PDB entry 6DBT | electron microscopy, 4.30 A resolution (low resolution: residue-level contacts below are approximate; hydrogen-bond / salt-bridge calls are withheld) | chains C and E of the 8 polymer chains in the assembly

Chain C:
Name: Recombination activating gene 1 - MBP chimera
Organism: Escherichia coli
Notes: EC 2.3.2.27
UniProtKB: chimeric construct of P0AEX9, O13033: residues -113 to 250 from P0AEX9 (MALE_ECOLI) positions 29-392 (UniProt number = residue number + 142); residues 271-1031 from O13033 positions 271-1031 (same numbers)
Sequence (1159 residues; numbered -127 to 1031; the number before each row is that of its first residue; numbers below 1 keep their minus sign (Met-127 is residue -127)):
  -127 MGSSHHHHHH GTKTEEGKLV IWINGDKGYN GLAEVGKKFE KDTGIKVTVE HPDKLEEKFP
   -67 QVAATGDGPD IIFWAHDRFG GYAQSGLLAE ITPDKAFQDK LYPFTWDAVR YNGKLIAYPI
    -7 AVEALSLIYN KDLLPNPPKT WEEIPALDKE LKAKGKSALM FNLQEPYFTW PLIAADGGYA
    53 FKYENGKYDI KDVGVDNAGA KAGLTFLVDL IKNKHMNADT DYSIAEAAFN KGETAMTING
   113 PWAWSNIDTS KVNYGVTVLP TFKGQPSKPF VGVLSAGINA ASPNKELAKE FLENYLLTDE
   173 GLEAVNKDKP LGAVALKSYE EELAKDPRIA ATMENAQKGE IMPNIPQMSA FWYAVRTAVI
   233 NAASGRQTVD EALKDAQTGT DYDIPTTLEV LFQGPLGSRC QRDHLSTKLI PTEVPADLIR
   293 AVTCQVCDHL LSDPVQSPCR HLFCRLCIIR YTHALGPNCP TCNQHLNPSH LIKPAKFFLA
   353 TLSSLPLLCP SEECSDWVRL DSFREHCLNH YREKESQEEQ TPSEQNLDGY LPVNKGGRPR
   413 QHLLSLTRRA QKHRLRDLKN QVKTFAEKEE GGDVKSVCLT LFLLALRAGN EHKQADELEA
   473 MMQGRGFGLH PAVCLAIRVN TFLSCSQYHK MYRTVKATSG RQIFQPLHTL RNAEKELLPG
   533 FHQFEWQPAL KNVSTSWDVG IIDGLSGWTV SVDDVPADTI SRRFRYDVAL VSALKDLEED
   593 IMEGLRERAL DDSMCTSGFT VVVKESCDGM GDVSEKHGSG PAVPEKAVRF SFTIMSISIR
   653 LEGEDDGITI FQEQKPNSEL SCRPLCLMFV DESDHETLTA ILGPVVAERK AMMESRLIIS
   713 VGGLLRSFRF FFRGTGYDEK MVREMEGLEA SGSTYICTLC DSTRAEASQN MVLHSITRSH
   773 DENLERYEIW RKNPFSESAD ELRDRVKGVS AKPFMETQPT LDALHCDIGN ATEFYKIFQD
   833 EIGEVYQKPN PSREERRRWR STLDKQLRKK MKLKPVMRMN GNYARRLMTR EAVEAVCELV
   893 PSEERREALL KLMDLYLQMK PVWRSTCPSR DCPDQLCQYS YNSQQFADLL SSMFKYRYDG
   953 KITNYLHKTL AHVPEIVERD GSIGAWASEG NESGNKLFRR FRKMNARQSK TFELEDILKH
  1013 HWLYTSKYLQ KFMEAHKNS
Not modelled in the structure: -127 to 407, 629-635, 1029-1031
Differences from the reference sequence: initiating methionine (-127); expression tag (-126 to -114); linker (251-270)
Ion coordination: Ca2+ near Asp730 (its only coordinating residue here); Zn2+: Cys749, His959, His964

Chain E:
Molecule: Forward strand of 12-RSS substrate DNA
Sequence (50 nucleotides; each row starts with the number of its first residue):
     1 GATCTGGCCT GTCTTACACA GTGCTACAGA CTGGAACAAA AACCCTGCAG

Chain C / chain E interface:
Contacting residue pairs - 19 pairs, chain C then chain E:
  Gly408(C) - DC44(E)
  Gly409(C) - DC43(E)
  Arg410(C) - DA40(E)
  Arg410(C) - DA41(E)
  Arg410(C) - DA42(E)
  Pro411(C) - DA42(E)
  Pro411(C) - DC43(E)
  Lys424(C) - DG33(E)
  Ser496(C) - DT22(E)
  Ser496(C) - DG23(E)
  Cys497(C) - DG23(E)
  Met996(C) - DT22(E)
  Asn997(C) - DG23(E)
  Ala998(C) - DT22(E)
  Arg999(C) - DG21(E)
  Arg999(C) - DT22(E)
  Arg999(C) - DG23(E)
  Asp1008(C) - DG23(E)
  Lys1011(C) - DC24(E)
Also at the interface, not in a pair above, chain C (18 interface residues in all): Arg420, Arg421, Arg523, Gln1000, His1012
Also at the interface, not in a pair above, chain E (15 interface residues in all): DT25, DT32, DA36, DC37, DA38

Summary:
Chain C and chain E form an interface of 18 and 15 residues respectively. The Zn2+ site is built by Cys749(C),
His959(C) and His964(C).
Chain C is Recombination activating gene 1 - MBP chimera (Escherichia coli) and chain E is Forward strand of
12-RSS substrate DNA; the structure, Cryo-EM structure of RAG in complex with 12-RSS and 23-RSS substrate
DNAs, was determined by electron microscopy together with 6DBI, 6DBJ, 6DBL, 6DBO, 6DBQ, 6DBR and 4 further
entries from the same study.
